PDB entry 8Z8J | electron microscopy, 3.16 A resolution | chains A and D of the 5 polymer chains in the assembly

== Chain A ==
Name: Polymerase acidic protein
Source organism: Thogoto virus (isolate SiAr 126)
UniProtKB: P27194 (PA_THOGV); numbering as in UniProt (aligned over 1-622)
Chain sequence (622 residues; numbered 1 to 622; the number before each row is that of its first residue):
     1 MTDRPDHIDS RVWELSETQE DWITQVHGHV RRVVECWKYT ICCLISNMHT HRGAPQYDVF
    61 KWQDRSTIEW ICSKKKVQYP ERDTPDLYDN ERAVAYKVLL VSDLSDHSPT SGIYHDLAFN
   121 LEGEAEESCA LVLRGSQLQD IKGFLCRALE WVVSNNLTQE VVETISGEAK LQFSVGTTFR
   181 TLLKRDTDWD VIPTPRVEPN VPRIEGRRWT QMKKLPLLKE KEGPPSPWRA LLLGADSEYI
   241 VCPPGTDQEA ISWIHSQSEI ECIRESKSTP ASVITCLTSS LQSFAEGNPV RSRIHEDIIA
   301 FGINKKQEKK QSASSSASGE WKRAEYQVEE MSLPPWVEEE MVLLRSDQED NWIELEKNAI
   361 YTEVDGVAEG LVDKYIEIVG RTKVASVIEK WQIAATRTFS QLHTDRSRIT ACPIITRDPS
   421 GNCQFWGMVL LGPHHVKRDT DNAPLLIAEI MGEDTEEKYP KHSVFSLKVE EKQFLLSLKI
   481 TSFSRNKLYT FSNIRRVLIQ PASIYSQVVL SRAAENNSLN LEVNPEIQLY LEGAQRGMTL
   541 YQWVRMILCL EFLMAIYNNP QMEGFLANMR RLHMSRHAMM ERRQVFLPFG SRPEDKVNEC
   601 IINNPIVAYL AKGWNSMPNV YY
Disordered / not traced: 1
Construct notes: conflict Glu471 (Gly in P27194)

== Chain D ==
Molecule: 18-nt RNA strand
Sequence (18 nucleotides; numbered 1 to 18; the number before each row is that of its first residue):
     1 AGAGAAAUCA AGGCAGUU
Disordered / not traced: 12-18

== Interface between chain A and chain D ==
Contacting residue pairs (40):
  Arg229(A) with A3(D), salt bridge to the phosphate; G4(D), salt bridge to the phosphate
  Ser268(A) with A1(D), hydrogen bond to the sugar; G2(D), hydrogen bond to the phosphate
  Phe301(A) with A10(D), sugar contact
  Gly302(A) with A1(D), base contact; A10(D), hydrogen bond to the sugar; A11(D), phosphate contact
  Ile303(A) with A11(D), phosphate contact
  Asn304(A) with A11(D), hydrogen bond to the phosphate
  Lys305(A) with A1(D), base contact; A11(D), hydrogen bond to the phosphate
  Lys306(A) with C9(D), salt bridge to the phosphate; A10(D), salt bridge to the phosphate; A11(D), hydrogen bond to the phosphate
  Lys309(A) with G2(D), hydrogen bond to the base; A10(D), hydrogen bond to the base
  Tyr326(A) with A6(D), base contact; A7(D), hydrogen bond to the sugar
  Gln327(A) with A5(D), base contact
  Val328(A) with A5(D), sugar contact
  His435(A) with A11(D), hydrogen bond to the base
  Lys437(A) with A10(D), salt bridge to the phosphate; A11(D), base contact
  Asp441(A) with C9(D), hydrogen bond to the sugar; A10(D), phosphate contact
  Asn442(A) with A3(D), hydrogen bond to the sugar; C9(D), hydrogen bond to the sugar
  Lys461(A) with G2(D), salt bridge to the phosphate; A3(D), phosphate contact
  Lys479(A) with G2(D), hydrogen bond to the phosphate; A3(D), salt bridge to the phosphate
  Ile480(A) with A1(D), base contact; G2(D), hydrogen bond to the sugar
  Thr481(A) with G2(D), sugar contact; A3(D), sugar contact
  Ser482(A) with G2(D), base contact; A3(D), hydrogen bond to the sugar
  Lys487(A) with G4(D), sugar contact
  Pro560(A) with A5(D), phosphate contact
Other interface residues (no listed pair), chain A (33 interface residues in all): Lys267, Gln307, Arg323, Ala324, Glu325, Arg438, Phe483, Asn559, Ile602, Asn603
Other interface residues (no listed pair), chain D (11 interface residues in all): U8

== In short ==
33 residues of chain A and 11 residues of chain D are in contact, with 16 hydrogen bonds and 7 salt bridges.
Among the polar pairs are Lys309(A)-G2(D), Lys309(A)-A10(D) and His435(A)-A11(D).
Chain A is Polymerase acidic protein (Thogoto virus (isolate SiAr 126)) and chain D is an 18-nt RNA strand;
the structure, Cryo-EM structure of Thogoto virus polymerase in transcription pre-initiation conformation 2,
was determined by electron microscopy together with 8Z85, 8Z8N, 8Z8X, 8Z90, 8Z97, 8Z98 and 3 further entries
from the same study.
